8SQ0 - chains A and B of the 4 polymer chains in the assembly; structure by electron microscopy, 3.20 A resolution.

[Chain A (and B)]
Molecule: Metal resistance protein YCF1
Source organism: Saccharomyces cerevisiae
Notes: EC 7.2.2.2, 7.6.2.3; chain B of this document is another copy of the same molecule, construct and numbering; everything in this record applies to it too
Reference sequence: P39109 (YCFI_YEAST); numbering as in UniProt (aligned over 1-1515)
Sequence (1537 residues; numbered 1 to 1537; the number before each row is that of its first residue):
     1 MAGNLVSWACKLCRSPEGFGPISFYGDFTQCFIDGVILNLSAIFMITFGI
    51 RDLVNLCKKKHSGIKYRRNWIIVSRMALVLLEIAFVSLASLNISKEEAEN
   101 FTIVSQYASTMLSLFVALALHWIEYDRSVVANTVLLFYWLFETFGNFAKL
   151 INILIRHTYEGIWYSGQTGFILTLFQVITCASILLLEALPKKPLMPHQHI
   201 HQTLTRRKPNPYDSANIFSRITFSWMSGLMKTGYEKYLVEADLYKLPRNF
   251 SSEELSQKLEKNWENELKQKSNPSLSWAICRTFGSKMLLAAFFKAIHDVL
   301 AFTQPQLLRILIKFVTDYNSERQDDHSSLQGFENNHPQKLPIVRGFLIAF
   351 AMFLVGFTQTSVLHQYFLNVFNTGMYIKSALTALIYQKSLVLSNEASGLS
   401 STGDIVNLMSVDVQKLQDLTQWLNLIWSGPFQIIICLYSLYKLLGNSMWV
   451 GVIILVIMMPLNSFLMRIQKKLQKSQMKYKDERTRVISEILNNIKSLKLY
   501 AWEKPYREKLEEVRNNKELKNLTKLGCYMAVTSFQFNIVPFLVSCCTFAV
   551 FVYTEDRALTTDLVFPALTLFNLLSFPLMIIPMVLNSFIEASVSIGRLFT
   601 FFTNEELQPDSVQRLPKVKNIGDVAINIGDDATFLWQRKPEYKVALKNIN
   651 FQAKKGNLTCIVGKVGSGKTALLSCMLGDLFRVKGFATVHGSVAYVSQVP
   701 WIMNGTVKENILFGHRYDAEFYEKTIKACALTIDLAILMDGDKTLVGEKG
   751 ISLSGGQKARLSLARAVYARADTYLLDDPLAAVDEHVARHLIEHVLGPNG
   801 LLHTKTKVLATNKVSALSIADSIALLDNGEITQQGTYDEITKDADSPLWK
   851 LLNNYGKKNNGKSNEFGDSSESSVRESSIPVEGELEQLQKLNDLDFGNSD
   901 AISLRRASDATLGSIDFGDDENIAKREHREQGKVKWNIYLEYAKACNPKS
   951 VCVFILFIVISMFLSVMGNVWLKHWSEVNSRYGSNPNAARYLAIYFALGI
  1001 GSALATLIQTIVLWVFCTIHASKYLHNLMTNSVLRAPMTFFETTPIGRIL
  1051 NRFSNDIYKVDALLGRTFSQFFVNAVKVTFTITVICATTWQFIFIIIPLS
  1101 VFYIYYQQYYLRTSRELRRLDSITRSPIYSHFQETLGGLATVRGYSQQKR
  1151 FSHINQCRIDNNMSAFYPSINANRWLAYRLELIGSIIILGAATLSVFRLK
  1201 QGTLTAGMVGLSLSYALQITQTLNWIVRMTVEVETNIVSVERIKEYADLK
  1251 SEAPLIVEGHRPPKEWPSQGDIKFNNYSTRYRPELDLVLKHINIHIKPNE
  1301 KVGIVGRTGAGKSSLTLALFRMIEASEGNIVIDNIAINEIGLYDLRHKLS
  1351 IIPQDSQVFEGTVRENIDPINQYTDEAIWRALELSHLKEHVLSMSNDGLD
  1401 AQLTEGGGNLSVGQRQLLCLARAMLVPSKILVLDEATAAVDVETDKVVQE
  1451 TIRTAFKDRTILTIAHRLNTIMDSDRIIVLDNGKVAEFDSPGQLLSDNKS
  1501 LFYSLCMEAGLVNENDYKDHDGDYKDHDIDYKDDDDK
Unresolved in the structure: 1-9, 197-204, 327-335, 853-926, 1263-1268, 1509-1537
Sequence notes: expression tag (1516-1537)
Residues lining bound ligands:
  - GP7 ((1R)-2-{[(S)-(2-aminoethoxy)(hydroxy)phosphoryl]oxy}-1-[(pentadecanoyloxy)methyl]ethyl (12E)-hexadeca-9,12-dienoate): Y234, K933, V934, W936, Y939, Y942, A943, C946, V951, F954, L1013, C1017, F1068, F1071, F1072, A1075, V1078, I1082, I1096, L1099, S1100, Y1103, I1104, Q1107, Q1108, L1111, R1112, I1183, I1187, L1223, I1226, T1230, V1233, E1234
  - 3-sn-phosphatidic acid (LPP; 2-(hexadecanoyloxy)-1-[(phosphonooxy)methyl]ethyl hexadecanoate), molecule 1: W70, S74, L78, S182
  - 3-sn-phosphatidic acid (LPP), molecule 2: L140, T143, F144, L184, L185, A188, L189, K191, S214, A215, F218, S219, S224, W225, S227, K231, F1102, Y1106, R1179
  - phosphatidylethanolamine (PTY), molecule 1: L81, Q167, I171, F175
  - phosphatidylethanolamine (PTY), molecule 2: F147, I151, L154, I155, T158, Y159, I342, V343, F346, L347, F350, I1095, P1098, L1099, I1186, L1189, T1193, F1197, K1200
Curated features (UniProtKB/Swiss-Prot):
  - binding site (ATP): G663 to T670, G1306 to S1313
  - modified residue: S251 (Phosphoserine), S873 (Phosphoserine), S903 (Phosphoserine), S908 (Phosphoserine), T911 (Phosphothreonine), S914 (Phosphoserine)
From the paper describing this entry:
  - self-association interface (contacts with another copy of this molecule); pairs are residue here / residue on that copy: R67-E235, R67-K231 (hydrophobic contact), M195-E235, K65, R67, N69, W70, V73, S74, A77, A84, L88, L91, I171, K231, E235, E930, W1090, F1094, P1098, F1102, Y1105, F1197
  - binding site for phosphatidylethanolamine: F147, I151, L154, T158, Q167, I171, F175
  - binding site for 3-sn-phosphatidic acid: W70, S74, T143, S182, L189, K191, F218, S219, S224, S227, K231, F1102, Y1106, R1179
  - post-translational modification sites: S903, S908, T911, S914 (citing earlier work)

[How chain A and chain B interact]
Residue-residue contacts (44; chain A residue first):
  K65(A) with E930(B), salt bridge
  R67(A) with K231(B); E235(B), salt bridge
  R68(A) with Y1109(B), hydrogen bond (backbone-side chain)
  N69(A) with K231(B), hydrogen bond
  W70(A) with Y1105(B)
  V73(A) with V1101(B), hydrophobic; F1102(B), hydrophobic; Y1105(B), hydrophobic
  S74(A) with F1102(B)
  A77(A) with P1098(B); F1102(B), hydrophobic
  L80(A) with V1101(B), hydrophobic
  L81(A) with P1098(B), hydrophobic
  A84(A) with F1094(B), hydrophobic
  S87(A) with F1094(B)
  L88(A) with Q1091(B); F1094(B), hydrophobic
  L91(A) with W1090(B), hydrophobic
  I171(A) with F1197(B), hydrophobic
  M195(A) with E235(B)
  P196(A) with H928(B)
  K231(A) with R67(B); N69(B), hydrogen bond
  E235(A) with R67(B), salt bridge; M195(B)
  H928(A) with P196(B)
  E930(A) with K65(B), salt bridge
  W1090(A) with L91(B), hydrophobic
  Q1091(A) with L88(B)
  F1094(A) with A84(B), hydrophobic; S87(B); L88(B), hydrophobic
  P1098(A) with A77(B); L81(B), hydrophobic
  V1101(A) with V73(B), hydrophobic; L80(B), hydrophobic
  F1102(A) with V73(B), hydrophobic; S74(B); A77(B), hydrophobic
  Y1105(A) with W70(B); V73(B), hydrophobic
  Y1109(A) with R68(B), hydrogen bond (side chain-backbone)
  F1197(A) with I171(B), hydrophobic
Other interface residues (no listed pair), chain A (36 interface residues in all): H157, Q167, T168, T232, I1097, K1200
Other interface residues (no listed pair), chain B (36 interface residues in all): H157, Q167, T168, T232, I1097, K1200

[Overview]
Chain A and chain B each contribute 36 residues to their interface, with 4 hydrogen bonds and 4 salt bridges.
Among the polar pairs are K65(A)-E930(B), R67(A)-E235(B) and R68(A)-Y1109(B). The paper reports a binding site
for 3-sn-phosphatidic acid at W70(A), S74(A) and T143(A) among others; a binding site for
phosphatidylethanolamine at F147(A), I151(A) and L154(A) among others.
Chain A and chain B are both Metal resistance protein YCF1 (Saccharomyces cerevisiae); the structure, Cleaved
Ycf1p Dimer in the IFwide-beta conformation, was determined by electron microscopy (same publication as 8SQL
and 8SQM).
